PDB entry 9AS2 | electron microscopy, 3.21 A resolution | chains A and B of the 5 polymer chains in the assembly

== Chain A ==
Protein: 5-hydroxytryptamine receptor 2A
Source organism: Homo sapiens
UniProt: P28223 (5HT2A_HUMAN); residue numbers follow UniProt; this construct covers 1-471
Amino-acid sequence (471 residues; each row starts with the number of its first residue):
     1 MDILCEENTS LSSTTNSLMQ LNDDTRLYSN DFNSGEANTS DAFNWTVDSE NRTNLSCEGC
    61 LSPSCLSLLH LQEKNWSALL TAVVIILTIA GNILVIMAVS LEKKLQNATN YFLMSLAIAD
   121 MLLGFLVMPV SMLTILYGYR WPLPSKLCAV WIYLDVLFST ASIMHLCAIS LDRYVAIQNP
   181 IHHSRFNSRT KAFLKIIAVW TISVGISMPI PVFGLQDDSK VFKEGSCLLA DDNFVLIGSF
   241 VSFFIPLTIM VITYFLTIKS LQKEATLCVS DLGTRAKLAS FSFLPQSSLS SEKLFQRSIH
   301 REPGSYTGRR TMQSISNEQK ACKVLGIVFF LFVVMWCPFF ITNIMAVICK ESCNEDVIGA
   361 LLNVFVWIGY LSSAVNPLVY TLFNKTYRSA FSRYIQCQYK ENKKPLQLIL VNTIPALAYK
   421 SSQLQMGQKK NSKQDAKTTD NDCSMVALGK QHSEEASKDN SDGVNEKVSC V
Disordered / not traced: 1-78, 216-217, 264-314, 350-353, 395-471
Disulfides: Cys-148/Cys-227
Ligand contacts: 2-(1H-indol-3-yl)-N,N-dimethylethan-1-amine (A1AFV): Asp-155, Val-156, Ser-159, Thr-160, Leu-229, Val-235, Ser-239, Ser-242, Trp-336, Phe-339, Phe-340, Asn-343, Val-366
UniProt features mapped onto this chain:
  - motif: Asp-172 to Tyr-174 (DRY motif), Asn-376 to Tyr-380 (NPxxY motif), Ser-469 to Val-471 (PDZ-binding)
  - binding site (serotonin): Asp-155, Asn-343
  - site: Leu-229 (Hydrophobic barrier that decreases the speed of ligand binding and dissociation)
  - modified residue: Ser-280 (Phosphoserine)
  - glycosylation (N-linked (GlcNAc...) asparagine): Asn-8, Asn-38, Asn-44, Asn-51, Asn-54
  - mutagenesis: Trp-151 (W151A/F: Decreased ability to bind serotonin and psilocybin), Asp-155 (D155A: Abolished binding to serotonin and psilocybin), Leu-229 (L229A: Strongly increases dissociation of bound lysergic acid diethylamine, without affecting binding affinity ...), Ser-239 (S239A: Decreased ability to bind serotonin and psilocybin), Ser-242 (S242A: Decreased ability to bind serotonin and psilocybin), Ser-280 (S280A: Increased ability of hallucinogens to desensitize the receptor; S280D: Reduced receptor desensitization by nonhallucinogenic agonists), Leu-362 (L362A: Decreased ability to bind serotonin and psilocybin), Gly-463 (G463V: Loss of interaction with PATJ), Asn-465 (N465S: No effect on interaction with PATJ. Acquires the binding properties of HTR2C; when associated with S-470), Cys-470 (C470S: No effect on interaction with PATJ. Acquires the binding properties of HTR2C; when associated with S-465), Val-471 (V471A: Loss of interaction with PATJ, CASK, APBA1, DLG1 and DLG4)
What the authors report for this chain:
  - binding site for 2-(1H-indol-3-yl)-N,N-dimethylethan-1-amine: Asp-155, Ser-242, Phe-339, Phe-340

== Chain B ==
Protein: G subunit q (Gi2-mini-Gq chimeric)
Source organism: Homo sapiens
Amino-acid sequence (246 residues; row label = number of the first residue in the row):
     1 MGSTVSAEDK AAAERSKMID KNLREDGEKA RRTLRLLLLG ADNSGKSTIV KQMRILHGGS
    61 GGSGGTSGIF ETKFQVDKVN FHMFDVGGQR DERRKWIQCF NDVTAIIFVV DSSDYNRLQE
   121 ALNDFKSIWN NRWLRTISVI LFLNKQDLLA EKVLAGKSKI EDYFPEFARY TTPEDATPEP
   181 GEDPRVTRAK YFIRKEFVDI STASGDGRHI CYPHFTCAVD TENARRIFND CKDIILQMNL
   241 REYNLV
Disordered / not traced: 1-3, 55-65, 173-181

== How chain A and chain B interact ==
Residue-residue contacts (30; chain A residue first):
  Thr-109(A) / Glu-242(B)  hydrogen bond
  Thr-109(A) / Tyr-243(B)
  Asp-172(A) / Tyr-243(B)
  Arg-173(A) / Leu-245(B)
  Ala-176(A) / Asn-239(B)
  Ile-177(A) / Leu-236(B)
  Ile-177(A) / Leu-240(B)  hydrophobic
  Ile-177(A) / Leu-245(B)  hydrophobic
  Pro-180(A) / Lys-232(B)
  Pro-180(A) / Ile-235(B)
  Pro-180(A) / Leu-236(B)  hydrophobic
  Pro-180(A) / Asn-239(B)  hydrogen bond (backbone-side chain)
  Ile-181(A) / Phe-228(B)  hydrophobic
  Ile-181(A) / Lys-232(B)
  Ile-181(A) / Ile-235(B)  hydrophobic
  His-183(A) / Asn-239(B)
  His-183(A) / Tyr-243(B)
  Ser-184(A) / Ile-235(B)
  Ser-184(A) / Asn-239(B)  hydrogen bond
  Arg-185(A) / Arg-32(B)
  Asn-187(A) / Glu-242(B)  hydrogen bond
  Asn-317(A) / Gln-237(B)  hydrogen bond
  Asn-317(A) / Val-246(B)
  Lys-320(A) / Val-246(B)  hydrogen bond (side chain-backbone)
  Ala-321(A) / Leu-245(B)
  Ala-321(A) / Val-246(B)  hydrophobic
  Val-324(A) / Leu-245(B)
  Phe-383(A) / Val-246(B)
  Asn-384(A) / Asn-244(B)  hydrogen bond
  Tyr-387(A) / Asn-244(B)
Also at the interface, not in a pair above, chain A (25 interface residues in all): Asn-107, Asn-110, Ile-169, Glu-318, Leu-325, Tyr-380, Thr-381
Also at the interface, not in a pair above, chain B (15 interface residues in all): Lys-78, Val-79

== Overview ==
25 residues of chain A face 15 of chain B across their interface; the contacts include 7 hydrogen bonds. Polar
pairs include Thr-109(A)/Glu-242(B), Pro-180(A)/Asn-239(B) and Ser-184(A)/Asn-239(B). Chain A binds
2-(1H-indol-3-yl)-N,N-dimethylethan-1-amine. The paper reports a binding site for
2-(1H-indol-3-yl)-N,N-dimethylethan-1-amine at Asp-155(A), Ser-242(A) and Phe-339(A) among others.
Here chain A is 5-hydroxytryptamine receptor 2A and chain B is G subunit q (Gi2-mini-Gq chimeric), both from
Homo sapiens. Entry 9AS2 (Global reconstruction of 5-HT2AR bound to DMT in complex with a mini-Gq protein and
scFv16 obtained ...) was determined by electron microscopy, deposited together with 9ARY, 9AS0, 9AS4, 9AS6,
9AS8 and 9ASA.
